7L1R - chains D and G of the 7 polymer chains in the assembly; structure by electron microscopy, 3.10 A resolution.

# Chain D
Molecule: ATP synthase subunit beta
Source organism: Bacillus sp. (strain PS3)
Notes: EC 7.1.2.2
UniProt: A0A0M4U1P9 (A0A0M4U1P9_BACP3); residue numbers follow UniProt; this construct covers 1-473
Amino-acid sequence (484 residues; row label = number of the first residue in the row; numbers below 1 keep their minus sign (Met-10 is residue -10)):
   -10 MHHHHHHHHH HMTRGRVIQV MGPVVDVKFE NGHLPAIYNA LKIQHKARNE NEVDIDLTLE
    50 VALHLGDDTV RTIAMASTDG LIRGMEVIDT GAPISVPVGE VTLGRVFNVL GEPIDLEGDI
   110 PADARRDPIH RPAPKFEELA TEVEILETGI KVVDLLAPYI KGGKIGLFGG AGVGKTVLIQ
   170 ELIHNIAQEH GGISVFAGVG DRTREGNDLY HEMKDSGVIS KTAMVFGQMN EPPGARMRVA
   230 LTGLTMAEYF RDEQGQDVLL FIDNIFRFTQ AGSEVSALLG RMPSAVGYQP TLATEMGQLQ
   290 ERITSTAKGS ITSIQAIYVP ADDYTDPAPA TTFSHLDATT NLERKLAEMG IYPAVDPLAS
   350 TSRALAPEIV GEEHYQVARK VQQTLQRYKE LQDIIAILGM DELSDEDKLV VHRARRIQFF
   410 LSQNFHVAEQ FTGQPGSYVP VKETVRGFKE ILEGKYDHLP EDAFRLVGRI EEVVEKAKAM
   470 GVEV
Not modelled in the structure: -10 to 1, 472-473
Sequence notes: expression tag (-10 to 0); conflict Asp190 (Glu in A0A0M4U1P9)
Metal / ion sites: Mg2+: Thr165 (together with ATP)
Small-molecule neighbours: ATP (adenosine-5'-triphosphate): Gly159, Ala160, Gly161, Val162, Gly163, Lys164, Thr165, Val166, Arg191, Asn253, Tyr307, Tyr341, Phe414, Ala417, Phe420, Thr421

# Chain G
Molecule: ATP synthase gamma chain
Source organism: Bacillus sp. (strain PS3)
UniProt: A0A0M4TPJ7 (A0A0M4TPJ7_BACP3); residues 4-288 here correspond to UniProt positions 1-285 (UniProt number = residue number - 3)
Amino-acid sequence (285 residues; each row starts with the number of its first residue):
     4 MASLRDIKTR INATKKTSQI TKAMEMVSTS KLNRAEQNAK SFVPYMEKIQ EVVANVALGA
    64 GGASHPMLVS RPVKKTGYLV ITSDRGLAGA YNSNVLRLVY QTIQKRHACP DEYAIIVIGR
   124 VGLSFFRKRN MPVILDITRL PDQPSFADIK EIARKTVGLF ADGTFDELYM YYNHYVSAIQ
   184 QEVTERKLLP LTDLAENKQR TVYEFEPSQE ECLDVLLPQY AESLIYGALL DAKASEHAAR
   244 MTAMKNATDN ANELIRTLTL SYNRARQAAI TQEITEIVAG ANALQ
Not modelled in the structure: 4-5, 288
Sequence notes: conflict Cys112 (Ser109 in A0A0M4TPJ7), Cys215 (Ile212 in A0A0M4TPJ7)

# Interface between chain D and chain G
Pairs across the interface - 15 pairs, chain D then chain G:
  Arg270(D) - Leu287(G)
  Met271(D) - Ala284(G)
  Met271(D) - Leu287(G)
  Pro272(D) - Ile280(G)
  Ser273(D) - Ile280(G)
  Ala274(D) - Glu276(G)
  Ala274(D) - Ile280(G)
  Val275(D) - Glu276(G)
  Asp382(D) - Ala16(G)
  Asp382(D) - Lys19(G)
  Asp382(D) - Thr20(G)
  Ile383(D) - Thr20(G)
  Ile383(D) - Ile23(G)  hydrophobic
  Leu387(D) - Thr20(G)
  Glu391(D) - Leu90(G)
Interface residues without a listed pair, chain D (13 interface residues in all): Ala266, Asp311, Ile386
Interface residues without a listed pair, chain G (12 interface residues in all): Arg8, Thr24, Gly283

# Summary
Chain D and chain G form an interface of 13 and 12 residues respectively. Chain D binds ATP.
Here chain D is ATP synthase subunit beta and chain G is ATP synthase gamma chain, both from Bacillus sp.
(strain PS3). Entry 7L1R (PS3 F1-ATPase Hydrolysis Dwell) was determined by electron microscopy together with
7L1Q and 7L1S from the same study.
